9GGF - chains A and P of the 5 polymer chains in the assembly; structure by electron microscopy, 2.65 A resolution.

== Chain A ==
Protein: DNA polymerase subunit gamma-1
Organism: Homo sapiens
Notes: EC 2.7.7.7, 3.1.11.-, 4.2.99.-
Reference sequence: P54098 (DPOG1_HUMAN); residues 26-1239 here = UniProt positions 26-1239
Amino-acid sequence (1221 residues; each row starts with the number of its first residue):
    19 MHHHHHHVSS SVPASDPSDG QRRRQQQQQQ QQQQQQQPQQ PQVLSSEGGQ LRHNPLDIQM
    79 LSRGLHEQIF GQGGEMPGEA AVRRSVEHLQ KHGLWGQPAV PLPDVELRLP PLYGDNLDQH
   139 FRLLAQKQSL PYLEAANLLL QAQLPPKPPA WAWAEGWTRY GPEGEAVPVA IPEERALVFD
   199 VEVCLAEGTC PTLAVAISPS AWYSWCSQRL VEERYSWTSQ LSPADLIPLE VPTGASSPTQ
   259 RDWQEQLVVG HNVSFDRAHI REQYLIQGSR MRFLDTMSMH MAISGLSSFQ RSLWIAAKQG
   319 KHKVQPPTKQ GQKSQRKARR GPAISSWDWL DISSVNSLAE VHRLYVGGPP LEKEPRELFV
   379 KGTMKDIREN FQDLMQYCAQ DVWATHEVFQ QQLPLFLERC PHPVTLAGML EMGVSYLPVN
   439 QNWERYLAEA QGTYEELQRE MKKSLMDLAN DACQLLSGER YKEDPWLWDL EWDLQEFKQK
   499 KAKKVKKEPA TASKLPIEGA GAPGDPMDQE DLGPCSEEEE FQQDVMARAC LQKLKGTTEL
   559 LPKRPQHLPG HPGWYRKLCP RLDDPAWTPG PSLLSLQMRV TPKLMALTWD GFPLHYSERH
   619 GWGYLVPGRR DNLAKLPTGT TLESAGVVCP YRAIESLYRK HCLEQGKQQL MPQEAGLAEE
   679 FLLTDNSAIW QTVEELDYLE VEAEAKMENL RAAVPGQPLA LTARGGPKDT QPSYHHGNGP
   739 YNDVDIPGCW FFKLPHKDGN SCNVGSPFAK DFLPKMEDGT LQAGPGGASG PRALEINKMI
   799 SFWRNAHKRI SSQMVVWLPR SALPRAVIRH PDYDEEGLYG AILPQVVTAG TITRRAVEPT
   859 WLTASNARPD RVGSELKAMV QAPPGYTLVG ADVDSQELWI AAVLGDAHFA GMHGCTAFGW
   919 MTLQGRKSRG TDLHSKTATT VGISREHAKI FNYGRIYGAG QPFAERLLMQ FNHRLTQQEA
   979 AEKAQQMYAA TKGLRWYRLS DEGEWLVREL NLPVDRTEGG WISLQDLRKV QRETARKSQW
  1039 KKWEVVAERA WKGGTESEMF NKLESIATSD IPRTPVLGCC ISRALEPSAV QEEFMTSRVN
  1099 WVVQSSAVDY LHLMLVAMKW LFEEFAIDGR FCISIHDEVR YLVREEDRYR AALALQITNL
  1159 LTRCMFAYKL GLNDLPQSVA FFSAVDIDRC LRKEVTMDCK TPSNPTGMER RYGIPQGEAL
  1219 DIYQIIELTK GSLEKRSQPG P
Unresolved in the structure: 19-66, 249-261, 318-343, 499-531, 630-730, 989-1050, 1234-1239
Construct notes: initiating methionine (19); expression tag (20-25)
Metal / ion sites: Ca2+: Asp890, Val891 (together with 2'-deoxycytidine-5'-triphosphate)
Small-molecule neighbours: 2'-deoxycytidine-5'-triphosphate: Arg853, Asp890, Val891, Asp892, Ser893, Gln894, Glu895, His932, Arg943, Lys947, Ile948, Tyr951, Tyr955, Asp1135
Swiss-Prot annotation at these positions:
  - region: Gln43 to Gln55 (Does not contribute to polymerase and exonuclease enzymatic activities), Thr858 to Asn864 (Trigger loop)
  - motif: Val196 to Glu200 (Exo I), Val267 to Arg275 (Exo II), Tyr395 to Thr403 (Exo III), Val887 to Leu896 (Pol A), Arg943 to Gly958 (Pol B), His1134 to Val1141 (Pol C)
  - active site: Asp198 (Exonuclease activity)
  - binding site (DNA): Ser306, Ser593, Lys806, Thr849, Thr1094, Ser1095
  - binding site (RNA): Arg579, His754, Gly763, Lys768, Ser863, Arg869
  - binding site (a 2'-deoxyribonucleoside 5'-triphosphate): Asp890, Val891, Ser893, Glu895, Arg943, Lys947, Tyr951, Asp1135
  - binding site (Mg(2+)): Asp890, Val891, Asp1135
  - site (Critical for replication fidelity and mismatch recognition): Arg853, Gln1102
  - natural variant: Gln55 (Q55QQ; Q55QQQ), Arg227 (R227W: In PEOB1 and MTDPS4B), Arg232 (R232G: In MTDPS4A; R232H: In LS), Leu244 (L244P: In MTDPS4A), Thr251 (T251I: In PEOB1, MTDPS4A and MTDPS4B), Gly268 (G268A: In PEOB1), Arg275 (R275Q: Found in a patient with epileptic encephalopathy, developmental delay and moderate intellectual disability; uncertain significance), His277 (H277L: In PEOB1; uncertain significance), Gly303 (G303R: In MTDPS4A), Leu304 (L304R: In PEOB1 and SANDO; L304SANDO: In PEOB1), Ser305 (S305R: In MTDPS4A), Gln308 (Q308H: In PEOB1), 51 further natural variant entries in UniProt
  - mutagenesis: Asp198 (D198A: Abolishes exonuclease activity; when associated with A-200. Decreases polymerase exonucleolytic proofreading by 30-fold for the T:G mismatch and by 14-fold for the A:A mismatch ...), Glu200 (E200A: Abolishes exonuclease activity; when associated with A-198. Decreases polymerase exonucleolytic proofreading by 30-fold for the T:G mismatch and by 14-fold for the A:A mismatch ...), Asp274 (D274A: Unable to idle at the 5'-end of the nascent DNA strand. Continues DNA synthesis into double-stranded DNA past the 5'-end creating a flap structure that cannot be ligated), Lys498 (K498C: Decreases processive DNA synthesis), Lys499 (K499C: Decreases processive DNA synthesis), Lys501 (K501C: Decreases processive DNA synthesis), Val543 to Leu558 (Markedly decreases the stimulation by POLG2, resulting in impaired processive DNA synthesis), Leu549 (L549N: Decreases processive DNA synthesis), Leu552 (L552N: Decreases processive DNA synthesis), Lys553 (K553N: Decreases processive DNA synthesis), Arg853 (R853A: Abolishes primer DNA extention in the presence of dNTPs. Impairs intrinsic polymerase processivity. Enhances exonuclease activity leading to primer DNA degradation), Asp890 (D890N: Abolishes DNA polymerase activity), 1 further mutagenesis entry in UniProt
What the authors report for this chain:
  - disease-associated variants - R232H: decreased catalytic activity

== Chain P ==
Molecule: primer strand (25-nt DNA)
Sequence (25 nucleotides; row label = number of the first residue in the row):
     1 GCATGCGGTC GAGTCTAGAG GAGCC
Unresolved in the structure: 1-7

== How chain A and chain P interact ==
Residue-residue contacts (29; chain A residue first):
  Arg562(A) with DA12(P), sugar contact
  Arg579(A) with DG13(P), salt bridge to the phosphate
  His754(A) with DG21(P), salt bridge to the phosphate
  Asn761(A) with DG20(P), hydrogen bond to the phosphate; DG21(P), phosphate contact
  Val762(A) with DG21(P), phosphate contact
  Gly763(A) with DG20(P), hydrogen bond to the phosphate; DG21(P), hydrogen bond to the phosphate
  Ser764(A) with DG21(P), sugar contact
  Ala767(A) with DA22(P), phosphate contact
  Lys768(A) with DA22(P), hydrogen bond to the phosphate; DG23(P), salt bridge to the phosphate
  Ser799(A) with DA22(P), sugar contact; DG23(P), phosphate contact
  Phe800(A) with DG23(P), sugar contact
  Asn803(A) with DG21(P), base contact
  Arg853(A) with DC25(P), hydrogen bond to the base
  Leu860(A) with DC24(P), sugar contact
  Thr861(A) with DG23(P), base contact; DC24(P), sugar contact
  Ala862(A) with DC24(P), sugar contact
  Ser863(A) with DG23(P), hydrogen bond to the phosphate; DC24(P), hydrogen bond to the phosphate
  Asn864(A) with DC24(P), phosphate contact
  Arg869(A) with DG23(P), salt bridge to the phosphate; DC24(P), salt bridge to the phosphate
  Ile1133(A) with DC25(P), sugar contact
  His1134(A) with DC25(P), sugar contact
  Asp1135(A) with DC25(P), phosphate contact
Interface residues without a listed pair, chain A (28 interface residues in all): Gln493, Lys496, Lys755, Lys796, Lys875, Glu1136
Interface residues without a listed pair, chain P (9 interface residues in all): DG11

== In short ==
28 residues of chain A and 9 residues of chain P are in contact; the contacts include 7 hydrogen bonds and 5
salt bridges. Polar pairs include Arg853(A)-DC25(P), Asn761(A)-DG20(P) and Gly763(A)-DG20(P). Bound to chain
A: 2'-deoxycytidine-5'-triphosphate. The paper reports that R232H of chain A reduces catalytic activity.
Here chain A is DNA polymerase subunit gamma-1 (Homo sapiens) and chain P is primer strand (25-nt DNA). Entry
9GGF (Structure of WT human mitochondrial DNA polymerase gamma) was determined by electron microscopy (same
publication as 9GGB, 9GGC, 9GGD and 9GGE).
